PDB entry 5E12 | X-ray diffraction, 2.21 A resolution | chain A

== Chain A ==
Name: Serine/threonine-protein kinase PknB
From: Mycobacterium tuberculosis
Notes: EC 2.7.11.1
Reference sequence: P9WI81 (PKNB_MYCTU); residue numbers follow UniProt; this construct covers 423-626
Sequence (204 residues; numbered 423 to 626; the number before each row is that of its first residue):
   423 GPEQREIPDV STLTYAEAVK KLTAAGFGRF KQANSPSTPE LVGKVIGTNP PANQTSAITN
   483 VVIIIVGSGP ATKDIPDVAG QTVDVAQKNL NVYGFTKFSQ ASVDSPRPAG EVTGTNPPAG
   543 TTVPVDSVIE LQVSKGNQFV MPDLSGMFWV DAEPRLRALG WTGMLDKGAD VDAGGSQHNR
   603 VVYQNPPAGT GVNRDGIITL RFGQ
Unresolved in the structure: 423-424
Small-molecule neighbours: citrate anion (FLC): Trp571, Lys589, Asp592, Asn601, Phe624
What the authors report for this chain:
  - binding site for citrate anion: Trp571, Lys589, Asn601, Phe624
  - mutagenesis - N601A: decreased growth
  - mutagenesis - W571A, K589A, F624A: abolished growth

== In short ==
Ligands of chain A: citrate anion. The paper reports a binding site for citrate anion at Trp571, Lys589 and
Asn601 among others; W571A, K589A and F624A abolish growth.
Chain A is Serine/threonine-protein kinase PknB (Mycobacterium tuberculosis); the structure, Crystal Structure
of PASTA Domains 2, 3 and 4 of Mycobacterium tuberculosis Protein Kinase B, was determined by X-ray
diffraction together with 5E0Y, 5E0Z, 5E10 and 3OUV from the same study.
